Entry 2HAS (X-ray diffraction, 1.96 A resolution); this record covers chain A.

# Chain A
Name: Vitamin D3 receptor
Organism: Homo sapiens
Notes: fragment: ligand binding domain
UniProtKB: P11473 (VDR_HUMAN); numbering as in UniProt; present here: 118-164, 216-427
Chain sequence (263 residues; numbered 114 to 427; 51 numbers in that range are skipped by the numbering (no residue carries them; nothing is unmodelled there); the number before each row is that of its first residue):
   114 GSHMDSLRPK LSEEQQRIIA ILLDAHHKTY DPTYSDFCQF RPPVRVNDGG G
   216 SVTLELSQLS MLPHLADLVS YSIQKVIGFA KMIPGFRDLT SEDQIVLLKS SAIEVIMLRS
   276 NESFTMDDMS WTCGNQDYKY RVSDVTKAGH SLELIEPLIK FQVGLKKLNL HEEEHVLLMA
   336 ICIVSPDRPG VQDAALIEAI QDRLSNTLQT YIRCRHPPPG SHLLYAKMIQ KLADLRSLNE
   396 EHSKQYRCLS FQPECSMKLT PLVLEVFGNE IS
Disordered / not traced: 114-118, 374, 424-427
Sequence notes: cloning artifact (114-117)
Residues lining bound ligands: 2alpha-propoxy-1alpha,25-dihydroxyvitamin d3 (C3O): Y143, D144, Y147, F150, L227, L230, L233, V234, Y236, S237, I268, I271, M272, R274, S275, S278, W286, C288, Y295, V300, H305, L309, L313, H397, Y401, L404, V418, F422

# Summary
Bound to chain A: 2alpha-propoxy-1alpha,25-dihydroxyvitamin d3.
Chain A is Vitamin D3 receptor (Homo sapiens); the structure, Crystal structure of VDR LBD in complex with
2alpha-(1-propoxy) calcitriol, was determined by X-ray diffraction, deposited together with 2HAM, 2HAR, 2HB7
and 2HB8.
